PDB entry 8CT6 | electron microscopy, 3.10 A resolution | chains C and K of the 7 polymer chains in the assembly

Chain C:
Protein: Cobra P1 ha
Source organism: Influenza A virus
Chain sequence (562 residues; each row starts with the number of its first residue):
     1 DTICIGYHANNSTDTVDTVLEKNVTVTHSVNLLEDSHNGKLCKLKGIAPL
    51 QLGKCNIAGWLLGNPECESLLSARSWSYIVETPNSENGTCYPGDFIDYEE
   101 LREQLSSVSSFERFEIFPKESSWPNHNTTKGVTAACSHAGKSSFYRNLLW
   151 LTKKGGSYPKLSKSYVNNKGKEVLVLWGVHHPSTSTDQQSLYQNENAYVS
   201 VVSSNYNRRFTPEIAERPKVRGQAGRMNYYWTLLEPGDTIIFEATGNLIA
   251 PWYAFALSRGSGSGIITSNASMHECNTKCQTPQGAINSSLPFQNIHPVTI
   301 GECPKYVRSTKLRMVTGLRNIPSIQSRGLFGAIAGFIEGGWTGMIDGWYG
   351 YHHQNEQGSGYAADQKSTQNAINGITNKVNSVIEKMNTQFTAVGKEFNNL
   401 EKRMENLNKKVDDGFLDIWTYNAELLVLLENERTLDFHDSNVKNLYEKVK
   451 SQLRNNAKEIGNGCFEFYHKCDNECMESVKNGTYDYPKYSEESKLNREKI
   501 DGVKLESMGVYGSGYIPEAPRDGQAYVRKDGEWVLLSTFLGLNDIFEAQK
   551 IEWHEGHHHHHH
Not modelled in the structure: 1-3, 322-336, 356-360, 452-458, 491-562
Disulfides: Cys4-Cys464, Cys42-Cys275, Cys55-Cys67, Cys90-Cys136, Cys279-Cys303, Cys471-Cys475
Glycans and other covalent adducts: N-acetylglucosamine (NAG) linked to Asn23, Asn87, Asn127, Asn287
Reported in the primary citation:
  - post-translational modification sites: Asn127

Chain K:
Protein: 1F8 light chain
Source organism: Mus musculus
Chain sequence (218 residues; row label = number of the first residue in the row; a row labelled like 30A-30D holds insertion residues (30A, then the next letters in order)):
     1 DIVLTQSPASLAVSLGQRATISCKASQSVD
30A-30D FDGD
    31 TYMSWYQQKPGQPPKLLIYAASKLESGIPARFSGSGSGTDFTLNIHPVEE
    81 EDAATYFCQQSNEDPWTFGGGTKLEIKRADAAPTVSIFPPSSEQLTSGGA
   131 SVVCFLNNFYPKDINVKWKIDGSERQNGVLNSWTDQDSKDSTYSMSSTLT
   181 LTKDEYERHNSYTCEATHKTSTSPIVKSFNRNEC
Not modelled in the structure: 1, 107-214
Disulfides: Cys23-Cys88

How chain C and chain K interact:
Contacting residue pairs - 16 pairs, chain C then chain K:
  Tyr91(C) - Asp30B(K)  hydrogen bond
  Lys130(C) - Phe30A(K)
  Lys130(C) - Asn92(K)  hydrogen bond
  Gly131(C) - Phe30A(K)
  Val132(C) - Phe30A(K)
  Val132(C) - Tyr32(K)
  Thr133(C) - Tyr32(K)
  Ala134(C) - Asp30D(K)
  Ala134(C) - Tyr32(K)
  Lys141(C) - Trp96(K)
  Trp150(C) - Phe30A(K)  hydrophobic
  Trp150(C) - Asp30B(K)
  His180(C) - Asp30B(K)  salt bridge
  Asp187(C) - Gly30C(K)
  Leu191(C) - Phe30A(K)  hydrophobic
  Gln223(C) - Asp30B(K)
Other interface residues (no listed pair), chain C (14 interface residues in all): Ser142, Thr152

Summary:
14 residues of chain C face 7 of chain K across their interface, with 2 hydrogen bonds and 1 salt bridge.
Polar contacts include His180(C)-Asp30B(K), Tyr91(C)-Asp30B(K) and Lys130(C)-Asn92(K). Covalently linked
N-acetylglucosamine: at Asn23(C), Asn87(C), Asn127(C) and Asn287(C). The paper reports a modification site at
Asn127(C).
Here chain C is Cobra P1 ha (Influenza A virus) and chain K is 1F8 light chain (Mus musculus). Entry 8CT6 (1F8
mAb in complex with the computationally optimized broadly reactive H1 influenza hemagglutinin P1) was
determined by electron microscopy together with 7UYI from the same study.
